PDB entry 3S17 | X-ray diffraction, 3.20 A resolution | chains B and T of the 12 polymer chains in the assembly

== Chain B ==
Protein: DNA-directed RNA polymerase II subunit RPB2
Organism: Saccharomyces cerevisiae
Notes: EC 2.7.7.6
UniProtKB: P08518 (RPB2_YEAST); residue numbers follow UniProt; this construct covers 1-1224
Amino-acid sequence (1224 residues; row label = number of the first residue in the row):
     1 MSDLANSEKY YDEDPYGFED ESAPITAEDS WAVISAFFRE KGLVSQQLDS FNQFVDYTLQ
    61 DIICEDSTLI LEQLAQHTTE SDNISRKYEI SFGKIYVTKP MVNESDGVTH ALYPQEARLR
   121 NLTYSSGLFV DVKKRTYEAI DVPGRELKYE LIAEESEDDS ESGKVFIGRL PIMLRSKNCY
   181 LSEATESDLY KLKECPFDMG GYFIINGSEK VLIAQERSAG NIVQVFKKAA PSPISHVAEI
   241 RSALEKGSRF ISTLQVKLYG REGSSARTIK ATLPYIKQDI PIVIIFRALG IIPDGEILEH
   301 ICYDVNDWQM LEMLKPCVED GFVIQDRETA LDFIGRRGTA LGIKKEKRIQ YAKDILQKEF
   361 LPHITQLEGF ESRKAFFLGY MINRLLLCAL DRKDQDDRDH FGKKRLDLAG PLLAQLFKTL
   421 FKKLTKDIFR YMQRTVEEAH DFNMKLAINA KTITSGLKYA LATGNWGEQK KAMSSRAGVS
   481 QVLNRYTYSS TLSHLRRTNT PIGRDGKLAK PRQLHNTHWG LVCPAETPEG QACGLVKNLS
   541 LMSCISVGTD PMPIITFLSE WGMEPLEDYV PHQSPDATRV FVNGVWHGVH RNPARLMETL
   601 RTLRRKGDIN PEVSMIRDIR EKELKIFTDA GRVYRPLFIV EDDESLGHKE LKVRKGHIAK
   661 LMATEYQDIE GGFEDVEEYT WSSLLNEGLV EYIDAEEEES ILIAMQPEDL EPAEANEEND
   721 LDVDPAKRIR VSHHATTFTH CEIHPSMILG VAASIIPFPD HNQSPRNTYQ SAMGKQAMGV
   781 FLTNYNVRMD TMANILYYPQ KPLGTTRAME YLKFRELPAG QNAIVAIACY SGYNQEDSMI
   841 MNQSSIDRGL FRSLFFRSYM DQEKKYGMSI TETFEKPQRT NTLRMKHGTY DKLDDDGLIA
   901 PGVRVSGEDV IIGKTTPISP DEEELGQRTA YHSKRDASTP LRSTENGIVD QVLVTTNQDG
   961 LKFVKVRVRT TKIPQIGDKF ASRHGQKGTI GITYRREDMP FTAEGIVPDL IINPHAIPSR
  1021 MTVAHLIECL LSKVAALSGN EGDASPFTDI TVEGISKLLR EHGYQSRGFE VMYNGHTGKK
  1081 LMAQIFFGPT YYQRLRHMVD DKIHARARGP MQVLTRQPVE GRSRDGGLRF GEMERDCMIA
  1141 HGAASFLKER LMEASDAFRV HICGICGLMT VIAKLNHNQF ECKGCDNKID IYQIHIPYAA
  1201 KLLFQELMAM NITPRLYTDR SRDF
Unresolved in the structure: 1-19, 71-88, 142-163, 336-344, 438-445, 503-508, 669-677, 716-721, 920-932
Ion coordination: Zn2+: Cys-1163, Cys-1166, Cys-1182, Cys-1185

== Chain T ==
Molecule: 29-nt DNA strand
Sequence (29 nucleotides; numbered 1 to 29; the number before each row is that of its first residue):
     1 CTACCGATAA GCAGACGATC CTCTCGATG
Unresolved in the structure: 1-15, 29

== How chain B and chain T interact ==
Contacting residue pairs (23):
  Ser-208(B) / DA27(T)  phosphate contact
  Lys-210(B) / DA27(T)  salt bridge to the phosphate
  Tyr-459(B) / DT28(T)  sugar contact
  Ala-462(B) / DA27(T)  sugar contact
  Ala-462(B) / DT28(T)  phosphate contact
  Thr-463(B) / DA27(T)  phosphate contact
  Thr-463(B) / DT28(T)  sugar contact
  Val-482(B) / DG26(T)  sugar contact
  Thr-791(B) / DG26(T)  hydrogen bond to the phosphate
  Met-792(B) / DT24(T)  phosphate contact
  Met-792(B) / DC25(T)  phosphate contact
  Arg-857(B) / DT24(T)  phosphate contact
  Arg-857(B) / DC25(T)  salt bridge to the phosphate
  Arg-942(B) / DT24(T)  salt bridge to the phosphate
  Arg-942(B) / DC25(T)  salt bridge to the phosphate
  Gly-1121(B) / DC23(T)  phosphate contact
  Arg-1122(B) / DC23(T)  hydrogen bond to the phosphate
  Ser-1123(B) / DT24(T)  hydrogen bond to the phosphate
  Leu-1128(B) / DT22(T)  sugar contact
  Arg-1129(B) / DC21(T)  salt bridge to the phosphate
  Arg-1129(B) / DT22(T)  hydrogen bond to the phosphate
  Gly-1131(B) / DC21(T)  phosphate contact
  Met-1133(B) / DC20(T)  sugar contact
Other interface residues (no listed pair), chain B (19 interface residues in all): Ile-205, Lys-1102

== Summary ==
19 residues of chain B face 9 of chain T across their interface; the contacts include 4 hydrogen bonds and 5
salt bridges. Polar pairs include Thr-791(B)/DG26(T), Arg-1122(B)/DC23(T) and Ser-1123(B)/DT24(T).
Cys-1163(B), Cys-1166(B), Cys-1182(B) and Cys-1185(B) coordinate Zn2+.
Chain B is DNA-directed RNA polymerase II subunit RPB2 (Saccharomyces cerevisiae) and chain T is a 29-nt DNA
strand; the structure, RNA Polymerase II Initiation Complex with a 9-nt RNA, was determined by X-ray
diffraction (same publication as 3RZD, 3RZO, 3S14, 3S15, 3S16, 3S1M and 5 further entries).
